Entry 4JYG (X-ray diffraction, 2.35 A resolution); this record covers chains A and B of the 4 polymer chains in the assembly.

Chain A (and B):
Protein: Retinoic acid receptor beta
From: Homo sapiens
Notes: fragment: Ligand binding domain; chain B of this document is another copy of the same molecule, construct and numbering; everything in this record applies to it too
Reference sequence: P10826 (RARB_HUMAN); residues 169-414 here correspond to UniProt positions 176-421 (UniProt number = residue number + 7)
Sequence (267 residues; row label = number of the first residue in the row):
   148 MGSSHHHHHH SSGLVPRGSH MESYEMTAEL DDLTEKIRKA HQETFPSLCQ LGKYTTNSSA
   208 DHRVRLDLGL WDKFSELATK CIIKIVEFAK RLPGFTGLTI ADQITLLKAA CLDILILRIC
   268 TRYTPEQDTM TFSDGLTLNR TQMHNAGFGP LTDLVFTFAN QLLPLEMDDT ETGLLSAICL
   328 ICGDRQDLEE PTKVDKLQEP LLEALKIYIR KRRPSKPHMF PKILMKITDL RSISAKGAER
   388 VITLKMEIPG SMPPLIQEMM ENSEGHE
Disordered / not traced: 148-169, 409-414 (chain B: 148-168, 409-414)
Differences from the reference sequence: expression tag (148-168)
Small-molecule neighbours: 1NY (4-{[(5,5-dimethyl-8-phenyl-5,6-dihydronaphthalen-2-yl)carbonyl]amino}benzoic acid): F192, W218, F221, L224, A225, C228, L259, L262, I263, R265, I266, R269, F279, S280, F295, V302, I380, G384, R387, V388, L391, M399, I403, M407

How chain A and chain B interact:
Pairs across the interface (30; chain A residue first):
  Q308(A) with D331(B), hydrogen bond (side chain-backbone)
  I325(A) with M372(B), hydrophobic
  D331(A) with Q308(B), hydrogen bond (backbone-side chain); K373(B), salt bridge; D376(B)
  Q333(A) with D300(B); L301(B); T304(B)
  E346(A) with H365(B), salt bridge
  L349(A) with M372(B), hydrophobic
  E350(A) with H365(B), salt bridge
  H365(A) with E346(B), hydrogen bond (side chain-backbone); L349(B); E350(B)
  P368(A) with L371(B), hydrophobic
  L371(A) with M372(B), hydrophobic
  M372(A) with L371(B); I374(B), hydrophobic
  K373(A) with D331(B), salt bridge
  I374(A) with T375(B)
  T375(A) with I374(B); T375(B), hydrogen bond; R378(B)
  R378(A) with T375(B); D376(B), salt bridge; S379(B)
  S379(A) with R378(B)
  A382(A) with A382(B), hydrophobic; K383(B)
  E386(A) with E386(B)
Interface residues without a listed pair, chain A (22 interface residues in all): G330, Q345, F367, K383
Interface residues without a listed pair, chain B (22 interface residues in all): K353, P368

Summary:
Chain A and chain B each contribute 22 residues to their interface; the contacts include 4 hydrogen bonds and
5 salt bridges. Polar pairs include D331(A)-K373(B), E346(A)-H365(B) and E350(A)-H365(B). Chain A binds
compound 1NY.
Chain A and chain B are both Retinoic acid receptor beta (Homo sapiens); the structure, Crystal structure of
RARbeta LBD in complex with agonist BMS411
[4-{[(5,5-dimethyl-8-phenyl-5,6-dihydronaphthalen-2-yl)carbonyl]amino}benzoic acid], was determined by X-ray
diffraction, deposited together with 4JYH and 4JYI.
